PDB entry 4A6Q | X-ray diffraction, 1.50 A resolution | chain A

[Chain A]
Protein: Histone deacetylase complex subunit SAP18
From: Mus musculus
Reference sequence: O55128 (SAP18_MOUSE); numbering as in UniProt (aligned over 6-143)
Amino-acid sequence (143 residues; row label = number of the first residue in the row):
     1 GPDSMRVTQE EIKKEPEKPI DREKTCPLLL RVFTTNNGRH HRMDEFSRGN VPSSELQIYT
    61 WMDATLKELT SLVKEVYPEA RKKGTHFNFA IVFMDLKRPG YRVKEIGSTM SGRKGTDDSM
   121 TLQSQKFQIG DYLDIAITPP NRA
Modified positions: Mse5, Mse43, Mse62, Mse94, Mse110, Mse120 (selenomethionine; parent Met)
Differences from the reference sequence: expression tag (1-5)
UniProt features mapped onto this chain:
  - cross-link: Lys13 (Glycyl lysine isopeptide (Lys-Gly) (interchain with G-Cter in SUMO2))
  - mutagenesis: Cys26 (C26R: Impairs interactions with RNPS1, ACIN1 and PNN; reduces ASAP and PSAP complex assemblies)

[Overview]
From UniProt: one mutagenesis site.
Chain A is Histone deacetylase complex subunit SAP18 (Mus musculus); the structure, Crystal structure of mouse
SAP18 residues 6-143, was determined by X-ray diffraction together with 4A8X and 4A90 from the same study.
